Entry 3IT6 (X-ray diffraction, 2.40 A resolution); this record covers chains B and D of the 4 polymer chains in the assembly.

Chain B (and D):
Molecule: Arginine biosynthesis bifunctional protein argJ beta chain
Source organism: Mycobacterium tuberculosis
Notes: EC 2.3.1.1; chain D of this document is another copy of the same molecule, construct and numbering; everything in this record applies to it too
UniProtKB: P63571 (ARGJ_MYCTU); residue numbers follow UniProt; this construct covers 200-404
Chain sequence (205 residues; each row starts with the number of its first residue):
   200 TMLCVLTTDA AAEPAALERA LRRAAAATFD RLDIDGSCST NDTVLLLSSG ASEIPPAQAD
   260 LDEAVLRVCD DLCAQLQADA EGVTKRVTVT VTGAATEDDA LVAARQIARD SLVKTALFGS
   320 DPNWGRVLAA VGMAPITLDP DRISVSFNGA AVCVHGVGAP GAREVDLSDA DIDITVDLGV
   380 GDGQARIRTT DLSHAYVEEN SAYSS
Small-molecule neighbours: L-ornithine (ORN): Thr200, Glu280, Asn399, Ser404

How chain B and chain D interact:
Residue-residue contacts - 46 pairs, chain B then chain D:
  Asp234(B) with Ser310(D)
  Ser236(B) with Asp309(D), hydrogen bond; Leu311(D)
  Cys237(B) with Met332(D), hydrophobic
  Asp309(B) with Ser236(D), hydrogen bond
  Ser310(B) with Asp234(D); Tyr395(D)
  Leu311(B) with Ser236(D); Tyr395(D); Asn399(D)
  Thr314(B) with Asn399(D), hydrogen bond (side chain-backbone); Ser400(D)
  Ala315(B) with Asn399(D)
  Phe317(B) with Val396(D), hydrophobic; Ser400(D)
  Gly318(B) with Ser400(D)
  Asp320(B) with Ser403(D), hydrogen bond
  Asn322(B) with Ser404(D)
  Arg325(B) with Asn399(D), hydrogen bond (side chain-backbone); Ser404(D), hydrogen bond (side chain-backbone)
  Ala328(B) with Thr239(D)
  Met332(B) with Cys237(D), hydrophobic
  Leu391(B) with Leu391(D), hydrophobic; Val396(D)
  Ser392(B) with Val396(D)
  His393(B) with His393(D), hydrogen bond; Val396(D); Glu397(D), salt bridge
  Tyr395(B) with Ser310(D); Leu311(D)
  Val396(B) with Phe317(D), hydrophobic; Leu391(D); Ser392(D); His393(D); Val396(D), hydrophobic
  Glu397(B) with His393(D), salt bridge
  Asn399(B) with Leu311(D); Thr314(D); Ala315(D); Arg325(D), hydrogen bond (backbone-side chain)
  Ser400(B) with Thr314(D); Phe317(D); Gly318(D)
  Ser403(B) with Asp320(D), hydrogen bond
  Ser404(B) with Asn322(D), hydrogen bond (backbone-side chain); Arg325(D), hydrogen bond (backbone-side chain)
Interface residues without a listed pair, chain B (27 interface residues in all): Thr239, Tyr402
Interface residues without a listed pair, chain D (26 interface residues in all): Ala328

In short:
27 residues of chain B face 26 of chain D across their interface; the contacts include 11 hydrogen bonds and 2
salt bridges. Polar contacts include His393(B)-Glu397(D), Ser236(B)-Asp309(D) and Thr314(B)-Asn399(D). Ligands
of chain B: L-ornithine.
Chain B and chain D are both Arginine biosynthesis bifunctional protein argJ beta chain (Mycobacterium
tuberculosis); the structure, The Crystal Structure of Ornithine Acetyltransferase complexed with Ornithine
from Mycobacterium tuberculosis (Rv1653) at 2.4 A, was determined by X-ray diffraction together with 3IT4 from
the same study.
